PDB entry 6YL3 | electron microscopy, 1.98 A resolution | chains J and R of the 36 polymer chains in the assembly

[Chain J]
Protein: Urease subunit gamma
Organism: Yersinia enterocolitica W22703
Notes: EC 3.5.1.5
Reference sequence: F4MWM9 (F4MWM9_YEREN); residues 1-100 here = UniProt positions 1-100
Amino-acid sequence (100 residues; numbered 1 to 100; the number before each row is that of its first residue):
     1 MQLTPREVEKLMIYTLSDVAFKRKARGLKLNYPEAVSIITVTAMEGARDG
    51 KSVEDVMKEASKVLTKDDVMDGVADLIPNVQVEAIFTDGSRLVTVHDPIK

[Chain R]
Protein: Urease subunit alpha
Organism: Yersinia enterocolitica W22703
Notes: EC 3.5.1.5
Reference sequence: F4MWM7 (F4MWM7_YEREN); numbering as in UniProt (aligned over 2-572)
Amino-acid sequence (571 residues; row label = number of the first residue in the row):
     2 PQISRQEYAGLFGPTTGDKIRLGDTNLFIEIEKDLRGYGEESVYGGGKSL
    52 RDGMGANNHLTRDNGVLDLVITNVTIVDARLGVIKADVGIRDGKIAGIGK
   102 SGNPGVMDGVTPGLVVGVSTDAISGEHLILTAAGIDTHIHLISPQQAYHA
   152 LSNGVATFFGGGIGPTDGTNGTTVTPGPWNIRQMLRSVEGLPVNVGILGK
   202 GNSYGRGPLLEQAIAGVVGYKVHEDWGATANALRHSLRMADEMDIQVSVH
   252 TDSLNECGYVEDTIDAFEGRTIHTFHTEGAGGGHAPDIIRVASQPNVLPS
   302 STNPTLPYGVNSQAELFDMIMVCHNLNPNVPADVSFAESRVRPETIAAEN
   352 VLHDMGVISMFSSDSQAMGRVGENWLRVMQTANAMKASRGKLPEDAPGND
   402 NFRVLRYVAKITINPAIAQGVSHVIGSVEVGKMADLVLWDPRFFGAKPKM
   452 VIKGGMINWAAMGDPNASLPTPQPVFYRPMFGAMGKTMQDTCVTFVSQAA
   502 LDDGVKEKAGLDRQVIAVKNCRTISKHDLVRNDQTPNIEVDPETFAVKVD
   552 GVHATCEPIDTAAMNQRYFFG
Unresolved in the structure: 328-334
Modified positions: K222 (lysine nz-carboxylic acid; KCX)
Metal / ion sites: Ni2+ site 1: H139, H141, K222, D365; Ni2+ site 2: K222, H251, H277
Reported in the primary citation:
  - post-translational modification sites: K222
  - catalytic residues: H325 (citing earlier work)

[How chain J and chain R interact]
Pairs across the interface (69; chain J residue first):
  M1(J) with K448(R), hydrogen bond (backbone-side chain); Q474(R), hydrogen bond (backbone-side chain); P475(R), hydrophobic; V476(R)
  Q2(J) with F444(R); K448(R), hydrogen bond (backbone-side chain); P449(R); V476(R), hydrogen bond (backbone-backbone); Y478(R)
  L3(J) with V476(R), hydrogen bond (backbone-backbone); F477(R); Y478(R), hydrogen bond (backbone-backbone)
  T4(J) with S153(R); Y478(R)
  P5(J) with Y149(R); H150(R); S153(R)
  R6(J) with H150(R); E374(R), salt bridge; L377(R); F570(R)
  E7(J) with K448(R), salt bridge; Y569(R); F570(R); F571(R), hydrogen bond (side chain-backbone); G572(R)
  E9(J) with H150(R), salt bridge
  K10(J) with G572(R)
  L11(J) with F571(R), hydrophobic
  Y14(J) with F571(R), hydrophobic
  A47(J) with Q567(R), hydrogen bond (backbone-side chain)
  R48(J) with Q567(R)
  S52(J) with N312(R)
  V53(J) with N312(R), hydrogen bond (backbone-side chain)
  M57(J) with D319(R)
  Q81(J) with V323(R)
  E83(J) with R371(R), salt bridge
  I85(J) with N566(R); Q567(R), hydrogen bond (backbone-side chain); F570(R), hydrophobic; G572(R)
  F86(J) with N312(R); N566(R), hydrogen bond (backbone-side chain); Q567(R)
  T87(J) with D561(R), hydrogen bond (side chain-backbone); T562(R); A563(R), hydrogen bond (backbone-backbone); N566(R), hydrogen bond (backbone-side chain); Q567(R)
  D88(J) with G310(R); V311(R); N312(R), hydrogen bond; D561(R); A563(R)
  G89(J) with N566(R)
  S90(J) with R371(R), hydrogen bond (backbone-side chain); E374(R), hydrogen bond; R378(R), hydrogen bond (backbone-side chain)
  R91(J) with P305(R); P308(R); S313(R), hydrogen bond; E316(R), salt bridge; R371(R)
  L92(J) with E316(R), hydrogen bond (backbone-side chain); M320(R), hydrophobic; R371(R)
  T94(J) with D319(R); V323(R)
  H96(J) with D319(R), salt bridge
Other interface residues (no listed pair), chain J (30 interface residues in all): V8, N79
Other interface residues (no listed pair), chain R (38 interface residues in all): A315, G373, A462, I560

[Summary]
30 residues of chain J face 38 of chain R across their interface, with 20 hydrogen bonds and 6 salt bridges.
Polar pairs include R6(J)-E374(R), E7(J)-K448(R) and E9(J)-H150(R). H139(R), H141(R), K222(R) and D365(R) form
the Ni2+ site 1. From the paper: the catalytic residue H325(R); a modification site at K222(R).
Here chain J is Urease subunit gamma and chain R is Urease subunit alpha, both from Yersinia enterocolitica
W22703. Entry 6YL3 (High resolution cryo-EM structure of urease from the pathogen Yersinia enterocolitica) was
determined by electron microscopy.
